Entry 2IF0 (X-ray diffraction, 2.80 A resolution); this record covers chain A.

[Chain A]
Protein: Ras-related protein Rab-27B
Source organism: Mus musculus
Notes: EC 3.6.5.2; fragment: soluble domain
UniProt: Q99P58 (RB27B_MOUSE); residues 1-198 here correspond to UniProt positions 0-197 (UniProt number = residue number - 1)
Chain sequence (200 residues; row label = number of the first residue in the row; numbers below 1 keep their minus sign (Gly-1 is residue -1)):
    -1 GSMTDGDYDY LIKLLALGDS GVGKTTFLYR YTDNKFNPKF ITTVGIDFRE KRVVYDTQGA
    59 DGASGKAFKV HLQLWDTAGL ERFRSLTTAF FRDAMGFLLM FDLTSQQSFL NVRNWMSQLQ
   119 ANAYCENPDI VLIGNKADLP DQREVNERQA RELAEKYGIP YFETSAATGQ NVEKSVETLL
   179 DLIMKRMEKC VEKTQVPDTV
Unresolved in the structure: -1 to 5, 55-64, 190-198
Differences from the reference sequence: expression tag (-1 to 0); engineered mutation Leu78 (Gln77 in Q99P58)
Cystine bridges: Cys123-Cys188
Bound ions: Mg2+: Thr23 (together with GDP)
Residues lining bound ligands: GDP (guanosine-5'-diphosphate): Asp17, Ser18, Gly19, Val20, Gly21, Lys22, Thr23, Thr24, Asn133, Lys134, Asp136, Leu137, Ser163, Ala164, Ala165

[Overview]
Ligands of chain A: GDP.
Chain A is Ras-related protein Rab-27B (Mus musculus); the structure, Crystal Structure of mouse Rab27b bound
to GDP in monoclinic space group, was determined by X-ray diffraction together with 2IEY and 2IEZ from the
same study.
